Entry 6YHV (X-ray diffraction, 1.89 A resolution); this record covers chain A.

Chain A:
Name: Tse8
Organism: Pseudomonas aeruginosa PAO1
UniProt: Q9HWL8 (Q9HWL8_PSEAE); numbering as in UniProt (aligned over 1-569)
Chain sequence (595 residues; numbered -25 to 569; the number before each row is that of its first residue; numbers below 1 keep their minus sign (Met-25 is residue -25)):
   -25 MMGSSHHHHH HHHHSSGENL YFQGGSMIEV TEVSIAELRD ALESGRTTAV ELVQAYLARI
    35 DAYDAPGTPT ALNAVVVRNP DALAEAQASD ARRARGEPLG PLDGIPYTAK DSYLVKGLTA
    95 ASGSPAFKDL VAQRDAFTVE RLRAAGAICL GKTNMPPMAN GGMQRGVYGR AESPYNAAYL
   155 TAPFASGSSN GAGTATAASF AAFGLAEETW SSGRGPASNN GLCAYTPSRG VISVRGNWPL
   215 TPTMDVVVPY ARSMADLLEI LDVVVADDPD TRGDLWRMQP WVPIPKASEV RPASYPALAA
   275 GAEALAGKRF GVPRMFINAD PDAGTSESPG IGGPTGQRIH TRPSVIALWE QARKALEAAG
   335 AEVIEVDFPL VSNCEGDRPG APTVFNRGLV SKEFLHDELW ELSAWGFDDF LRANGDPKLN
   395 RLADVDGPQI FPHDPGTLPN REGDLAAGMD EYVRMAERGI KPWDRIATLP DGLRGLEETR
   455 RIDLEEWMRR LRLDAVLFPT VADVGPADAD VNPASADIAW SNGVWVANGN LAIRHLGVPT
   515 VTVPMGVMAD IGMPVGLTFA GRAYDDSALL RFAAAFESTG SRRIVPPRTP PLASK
Unresolved in the structure: -25 to 1, 568-569
Sequence notes: initiating methionine (-25); expression tag (-24 to 0)
Metal / ion sites: Cu ion: Asp408 (shared with 1 residue of chain B)

In short:
Chain A is Tse8 (Pseudomonas aeruginosa PAO1); the structure, Structural insights into Pseudomonas aeruginosa
Type six secretion system exported effector 8: unliganded Tse8, was determined by X-ray diffraction together
with 6TE4 from the same study.
